Entry 8ELP (X-ray diffraction, 2.83 A resolution); this record covers chains H and L of the 4 polymer chains in the assembly.

[Chain H]
Protein: CC12.1 Fab heavy chain
Organism: Homo sapiens
Notes: antibody fragment or engineered binder
Chain sequence (220 residues; row label = number of the first residue in the row; a row labelled like 82A-82C holds insertion residues (82A, then the next letters in order)):
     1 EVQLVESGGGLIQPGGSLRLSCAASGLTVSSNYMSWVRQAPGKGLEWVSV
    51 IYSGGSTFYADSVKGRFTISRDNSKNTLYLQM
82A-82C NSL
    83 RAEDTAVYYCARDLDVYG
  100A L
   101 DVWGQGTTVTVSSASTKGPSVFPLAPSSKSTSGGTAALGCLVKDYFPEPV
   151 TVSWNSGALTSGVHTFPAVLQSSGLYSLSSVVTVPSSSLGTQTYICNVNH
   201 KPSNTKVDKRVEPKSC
Disordered / not traced: 130-131, 215-216
Cystine bridges: Cys-22/Cys-92, Cys-140/Cys-196

[Chain L]
Protein: CC12.1 Fab light chain
Organism: Homo sapiens
Notes: antibody fragment or engineered binder
Chain sequence (217 residues; numbered 1 to 215 plus 2 insertion-coded residues; the number before each row is that of its first residue; a row labelled like 95A-95B holds insertion residues (95A, then the next letters in order)):
     1 DIVMTQSPSFLSASVGDRVTITCRASQGISSYLAWYQQKPGKAPKLLIYA
    51 ASTLQSGVPSRFSGSGSGTEFTLTISSLQPEDFATYYCQQLNSYP
95A-95B PK
    96 FTFGPGTKVEIKRTVAAPSVFIFPPSDEQLKSGTASVVCLLNNFYPREAK
   146 VQWKVDNALQSGNSQESVTEQDSKDSTYSLSSTLTLSKADYEKHKVYACE
   196 VTHQGLSSPVTKSFNRGECS
Disordered / not traced: 214-215
Cystine bridges: Cys-23/Cys-88, Cys-134/Cys-194

[How chain H and chain L interact]
Residue-residue contacts (67):
  Ser-35(H) with Phe-96(L)
  Val-37(H) with Phe-96(L), hydrophobic; Phe-98(L), hydrophobic
  Gln-39(H) with Gln-38(L), hydrogen bond; Tyr-87(L), hydrogen bond
  Leu-45(H) with Pro-44(L), hydrophobic; Phe-98(L)
  Trp-47(H) with Pro-95A(L), hydrophobic; Lys-95B(L); Phe-96(L)
  Val-50(H) with Lys-95B(L)
  Tyr-52(H) with Lys-95B(L)
  Tyr-91(H) with Gln-38(L); Ala-43(L), hydrophobic
  Asp-95(H) with Lys-95B(L), salt bridge
  Asp-97(H) with Leu-91(L); Asn-92(L), hydrogen bond
  Val-98(H) with Tyr-32(L), hydrophobic; Tyr-49(L); Ala-50(L); Leu-91(L)
  Tyr-99(H) with Leu-46(L); Tyr-49(L)
  Gly-100(H) with Tyr-36(L)
  Leu-100A(H) with Tyr-36(L), hydrogen bond (backbone-side chain); Leu-46(L); Gln-89(L); Phe-96(L), hydrophobic
  Asp-101(H) with Leu-46(L); Gln-55(L)
  Trp-103(H) with Tyr-36(L); Pro-44(L)
  Gly-104(H) with Ala-43(L)
  Phe-122(H) with Ser-121(L); Glu-123(L); Gln-124(L)
  Pro-123(H) with Ser-121(L); Glu-123(L)
  Leu-124(H) with Phe-118(L), hydrophobic
  Ala-125(H) with Phe-118(L)
  Ser-127(H) with Ile-117(L)
  Ala-137(H) with Phe-116(L), hydrophobic; Phe-118(L); Leu-135(L), hydrophobic
  Lys-143(H) with Gln-124(L); Ser-131(L)
  His-164(H) with Asn-137(L); Asn-138(L), hydrogen bond; Ser-174(L)
  Phe-166(H) with Leu-135(L), hydrophobic; Ser-162(L); Thr-164(L); Ser-174(L); Leu-175(L); Ser-176(L)
  Pro-167(H) with Ser-162(L), hydrogen bond (backbone-side chain); Val-163(L); Thr-164(L)
  Val-169(H) with Gln-160(L); Glu-161(L)
  Leu-170(H) with Gln-160(L), hydrogen bond (backbone-side chain)
  Gln-171(H) with Gln-160(L)
  Ser-179(H) with Ser-176(L), hydrogen bond
  Val-181(H) with Leu-135(L), hydrophobic
  Thr-183(H) with Asn-137(L)
  Lys-209(H) with Glu-123(L), salt bridge
  Lys-214(H) with Asp-122(L), salt bridge
Other interface residues (no listed pair), chain H (43 interface residues in all): Lys-43, Gly-44, Val-121, Leu-138, Leu-141, Ser-161, Thr-165, Ala-168
Other interface residues (no listed pair), chain L (41 interface residues in all): Lys-42, Val-133, Asp-167, Lys-169, Thr-180

[In short]
Chain H and chain L form an interface of 43 and 41 residues respectively; the contacts include 8 hydrogen
bonds and 3 salt bridges. Polar pairs include Asp-95(H)/Lys-95B(L), Lys-209(H)/Glu-123(L) and
Lys-214(H)/Asp-122(L).
Here chain H is CC12.1 Fab heavy chain and chain L is CC12.1 Fab light chain, both from Homo sapiens. Entry
8ELP (Crystal structure of SARS-CoV-2 spike protein receptor-binding domain in complex with antibody CC12.1
Fab and nanobody ...) was determined by X-ray diffraction together with 8ELO, 8ELQ and 8DT8 from the same
study.
